PDB entry 8P63 | electron microscopy, 3.70 A resolution | chains D and I of the 14 polymer chains in the assembly

[Chain D]
Molecule: DNA replication complex GINS protein SLD5
Organism: Saccharomyces cerevisiae
UniProt: Q03406 (SLD5_YEAST); residue numbers follow UniProt; this construct covers 1-294
Chain sequence (294 residues; row label = number of the first residue in the row):
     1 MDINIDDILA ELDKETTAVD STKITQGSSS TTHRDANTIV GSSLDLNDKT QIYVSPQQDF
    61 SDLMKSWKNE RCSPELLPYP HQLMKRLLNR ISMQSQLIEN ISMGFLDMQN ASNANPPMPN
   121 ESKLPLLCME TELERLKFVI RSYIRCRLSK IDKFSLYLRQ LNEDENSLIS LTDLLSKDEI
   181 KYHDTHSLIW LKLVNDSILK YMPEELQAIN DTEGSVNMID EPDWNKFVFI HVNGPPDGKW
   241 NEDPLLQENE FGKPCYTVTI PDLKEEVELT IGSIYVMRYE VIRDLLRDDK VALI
Disordered / not traced: 1-49
Curated features (UniProtKB/Swiss-Prot):
  - mutagenesis: S21 (S21P: In sld5-8; temperature-sensitive mutant; in association with P-66. Defective in DNA replication), S66 (S66P: In sld5-8; temperature-sensitive mutant; in association with P-21. Defective in DNA replication), W67 (W67R: In sld5-12; temperature-sensitive mutant. Defective in DNA replication), K150 (K150E: In sld5-2; temperature-sensitive mutant. Defective in DNA replication), L293 (L293P: In sld5-13; temperature-sensitive mutant. Defective in DNA replication)

[Chain I]
Molecule: DNA replication complex GINS protein PSF2
Organism: Saccharomyces cerevisiae
UniProt: P40359 (PSF2_YEAST); numbering as in UniProt (aligned over 1-213)
Chain sequence (213 residues; numbered 1 to 213; the number before each row is that of its first residue):
     1 MSLPAHLQQT FSPEEIQFIV ENEPIKIFPR ITTRQKIRGD DRGTGNHTRW QLITTDDKAL
    61 NNMVAMRSTE VVLWIALLLK QQSKCSIVAP QWLTTKELDR KIQYEKTHPD RFSELPWNWL
   121 VLARILFNKA KDDFHDPIHE LRGKIQDLRE IRQIKVLKGL KYLNESHLQL DNLSLLEINE
   181 LRPFITEIMD KLREIHTASL TAGTENDEEE FNI
Disordered / not traced: 1, 38-46, 201-213

[Chain D / chain I interface]
Pairs across the interface (57):
  P56(D) with I53(I)
  F60(D) with N22(I); T54(I)
  M64(D) with N22(I)
  W67(D) with E15(I)
  K68(D) with I19(I)
  R71(D) with L7(I), hydrogen bond (side chain-backbone); Q8(I); T10(I), hydrogen bond (side chain-backbone); F11(I); E15(I), salt bridge
  C72(D) with Q9(I); F11(I), hydrophobic
  Q94(D) with I53(I)
  E121(D) with H47(I), hydrogen bond (side chain-backbone); T48(I), hydrogen bond (backbone-side chain)
  P125(D) with T48(I)
  C128(D) with W50(I), hydrophobic
  M129(D) with W50(I)
  E132(D) with L52(I); T54(I), hydrogen bond; W74(I)
  R135(D) with F18(I); E21(I), salt bridge; W74(I)
  V139(D) with F18(I), hydrophobic
  R145(D) with S2(I)
  C146(D) with S2(I)
  S149(D) with L3(I); Q8(I), hydrogen bond
  D223(D) with R193(I), salt bridge
  N225(D) with R193(I), hydrogen bond (backbone-side chain)
  K226(D) with Q9(I), hydrogen bond
  F227(D) with E165(I); S166(I); T186(I); M189(I); D190(I); R193(I)
  F229(D) with I178(I), hydrophobic; T186(I)
  L263(D) with E165(I); S166(I); H196(I)
  E265(D) with S166(I)
  S273(D) with Q169(I)
  I274(D) with Q169(I); L170(I), hydrogen bond (backbone-backbone); D171(I)
  Y275(D) with L168(I)
  V276(D) with H167(I); L168(I), hydrogen bond (backbone-backbone)
  M277(D) with S166(I)
  R278(D) with E165(I)
  I294(D) with F11(I); L175(I), hydrophobic; R182(I), hydrogen bond (backbone-side chain)
Other interface residues (no listed pair), chain D (42 interface residues in all): Q57, L97, S122, L124, T131, L136, F138, S142, V267, G272
Other interface residues (no listed pair), chain I (36 interface residues in all): Q51, K84

[Overview]
42 residues of chain D and 36 residues of chain I are in contact; the contacts include 11 hydrogen bonds and 3
salt bridges. Polar pairs include R71(D)-E15(I), R135(D)-E21(I) and D223(D)-R193(I). Curated annotation
(UniProt) lists 5 mutagenesis sites on chain D.
Here chain D is DNA replication complex GINS protein SLD5 and chain I is DNA replication complex GINS protein
PSF2, both from Saccharomyces cerevisiae. Entry 8P63 (S. cerevisiae consensus-sCMGE on ssDNA after DNA
replication initiation) was determined by electron microscopy, deposited together with 8P5E and 8P62.
